Entry 8TGO (X-ray diffraction, 5.75 A resolution (low resolution: residue-level contacts below are approximate; hydrogen-bond / salt-bridge calls are withheld)); this record covers chains G and R of the 15 polymer chains in the assembly.

== Chain G (and R) ==
Molecule: Envelope glycoprotein gp120
Organism: Human immunodeficiency virus 1
Notes: chain R of this document is another copy of the same molecule, construct and numbering; everything in this record applies to it too
UniProt: Q2N0S6 (Q2N0S6_9HIV1); the construct lacks a stretch of the UniProt sequence and is renumbered around it, so the offset changes along the chain: 31-141 = UniProt 30-140; 150-185 = UniProt 141-176; 188-309 = UniProt 187-308; 312-321 = UniProt 309-318; 2 more segments
Amino-acid sequence (490 residues; numbered 31 to 522 plus 11 insertion-coded residues; 13 numbers in that range are skipped by the numbering (no residue carries them; nothing is unmodelled there); the number before each row is that of its first residue; a row labelled like 185A-185J holds insertion residues (185A, then the next letters in order)):
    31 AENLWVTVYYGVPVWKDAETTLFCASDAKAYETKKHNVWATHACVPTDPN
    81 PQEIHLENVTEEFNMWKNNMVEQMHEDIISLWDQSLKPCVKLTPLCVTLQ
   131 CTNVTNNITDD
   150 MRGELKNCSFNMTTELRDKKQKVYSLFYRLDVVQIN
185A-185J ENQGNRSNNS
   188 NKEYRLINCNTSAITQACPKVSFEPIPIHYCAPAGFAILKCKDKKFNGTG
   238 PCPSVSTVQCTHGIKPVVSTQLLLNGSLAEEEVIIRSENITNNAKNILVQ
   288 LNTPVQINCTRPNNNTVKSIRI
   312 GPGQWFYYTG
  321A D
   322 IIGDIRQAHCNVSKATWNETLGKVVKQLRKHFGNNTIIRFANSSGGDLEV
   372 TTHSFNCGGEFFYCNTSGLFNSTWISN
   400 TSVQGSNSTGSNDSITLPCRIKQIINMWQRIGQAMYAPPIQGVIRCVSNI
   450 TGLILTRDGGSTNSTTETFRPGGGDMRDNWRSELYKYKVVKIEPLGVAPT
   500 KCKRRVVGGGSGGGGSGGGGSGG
Disordered / not traced: 31, 61-64, 185A-185J, 400-411, 459-464, 505-522
Sequence notes: conflict Lys-64 (Glu63 in Q2N0S6), Glu-106 (Thr105 in Q2N0S6), Ile-271 (Met270 in Q2N0S6), Leu-288 (Phe287 in Q2N0S6), Val-304 (Arg303 in Q2N0S6), Trp-316 (Ala313 in Q2N0S6), Tyr-319 (Ala316 in Q2N0S6), Asn-332 (Thr330 in Q2N0S6), Lys-500 (Arg497 in Q2N0S6), Cys-501 (Ala498 in Q2N0S6); expression tag (508-522)
Cystine bridges: Cys-54/Cys-74, Cys-119/Cys-205, Cys-126/Cys-196, Cys-131/Cys-157, Cys-218/Cys-247, Cys-228/Cys-239, Cys-296/Cys-331, Cys-378/Cys-445, Cys-385/Cys-418
Glycans and other covalent adducts: glycan linked to Asn-88, Asn-332; N-acetylglucosamine (NAG) linked to Asn-133, Asn-156, Asn-160, Asn-197, Asn-234, Asn-262, Asn-276, Asn-295, Asn-301, Asn-355, Asn-386, Asn-392, Asn-448

== How chain G and chain R interact ==
Pairs across the interface (17):
  Glu-164(G) / Cys-126(R)
  Glu-164(G) / Cys-196(R)
  Leu-165(G) / Cys-126(R)
  Leu-165(G) / Val-127(R)
  Leu-165(G) / Thr-128(R)
  Arg-166(G) / Pro-124(R)
  Arg-166(G) / Cys-126(R)
  Arg-166(G) / Val-127(R)
  Arg-166(G) / Thr-162(R)
  Asp-167(G) / Thr-128(R)
  Lys-168(G) / Thr-128(R)
  Arg-308(G) / Asn-197(R)
  Pro-313(G) / Ser-199(R)
  Pro-313(G) / Ala-200(R)
  Gly-314(G) / Ser-199(R)
  Trp-316(G) / Asn-197(R)
  Trp-316(G) / Thr-198(R)
Other interface residues (no listed pair), chain R (12 interface residues in all): Thr-123, Arg-166

== Overview ==
The interface between chain G and chain R involves 9 residues on one side and 12 on the other. Covalently
linked N-acetylglucosamine: at Asn-133(G), Asn-156(G), Asn-160(G), Asn-197(G), Asn-234(G) and Asn-262(G) and 7
more.
Chain G and chain R are both Envelope glycoprotein gp120 (Human immunodeficiency virus 1); the structure,
Crystal structure of the BG505 triple tandem trimer gp140 HIV-1 Env in complex with PGT124 and ..., was
determined by X-ray diffraction.
